PDB entry 7VCI | electron microscopy, 8.10 A resolution (very low resolution: no residue pairs are listed; an interface is given only as per-side residue counts) | chains A and C of the 21 polymer chains in the assembly

# Chain A
Name: Nuclear pore complex protein Nup85
From: Xenopus laevis
UniProtKB: Q68FJ0 (NUP85_XENLA); numbering as in UniProt (aligned over 1-653)
Sequence (653 residues; numbered 1 to 653; the number before each row is that of its first residue):
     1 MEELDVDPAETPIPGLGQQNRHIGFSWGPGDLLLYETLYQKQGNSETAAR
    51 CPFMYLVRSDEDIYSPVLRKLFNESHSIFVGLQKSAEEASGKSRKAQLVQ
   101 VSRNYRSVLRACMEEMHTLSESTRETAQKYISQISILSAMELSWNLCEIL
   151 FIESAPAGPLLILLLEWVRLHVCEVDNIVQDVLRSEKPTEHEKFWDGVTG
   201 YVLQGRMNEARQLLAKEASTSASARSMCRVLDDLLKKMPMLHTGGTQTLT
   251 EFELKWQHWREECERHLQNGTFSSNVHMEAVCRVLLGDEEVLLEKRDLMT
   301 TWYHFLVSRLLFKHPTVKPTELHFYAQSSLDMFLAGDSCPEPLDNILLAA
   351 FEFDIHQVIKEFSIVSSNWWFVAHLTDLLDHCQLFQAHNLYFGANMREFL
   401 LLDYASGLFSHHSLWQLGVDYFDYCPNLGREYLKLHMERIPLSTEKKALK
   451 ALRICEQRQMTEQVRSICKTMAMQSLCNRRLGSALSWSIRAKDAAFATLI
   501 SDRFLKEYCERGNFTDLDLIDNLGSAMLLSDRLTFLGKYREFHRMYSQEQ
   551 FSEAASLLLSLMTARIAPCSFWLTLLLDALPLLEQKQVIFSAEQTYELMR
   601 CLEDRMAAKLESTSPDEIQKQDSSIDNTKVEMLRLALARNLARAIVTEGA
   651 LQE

# Chain C
Name: Nucleoporin SEH1-A
From: Xenopus laevis
UniProtKB: Q4FZW5 (SEH1A_XENLA); numbering as in UniProt (aligned over 1-360)
Sequence (360 residues; row label = number of the first residue in the row):
     1 MFVARSIAADHKDLIHDVSFDFHGRRMATCSSDQSVKVWDKSENGNWHCT
    51 ASWKTHSGSVWRVTWAHPEFGQVLASCSFDRTAAVWEEIVGESNDKLRGQ
   101 SHWVKRTTLVDSRTSVTDVKFAPKHMGLMLATCSADGVVRIYEAPDVMNL
   151 SQWSLQHEISCKLSCSCISWNPSSSRAHSPMIAVGSDDSSPNIMGKVQIY
   201 EYNENTRKYAKAETLMSVSDPVHDIAFAPNLGRSFHILAVATKDVRIFTM
   251 KPLRKELSSSGGVTKFEIHTVAQFDNHNSQVWRVSWNITGTVLASSGDDG
   301 TVRLWKANYMDNWKCIGVLKGDGNPVGNSYQGFFGSSVGSAGQSLQNSVN
   351 GTPSSGRKHS
Unresolved in the structure: 334-360

# Chain A / chain C interface
At this resolution (8 A) residue pairs are not listed: 71 residues of chain A and 82 of chain C lie at the interface.

# Summary
Chain A and chain C form an interface of 71 and 82 residues respectively.
Here chain A is Nuclear pore complex protein Nup85 and chain C is Nucleoporin SEH1-A, both from Xenopus
laevis. Entry 7VCI (Structure of Xenopus laevis NPC nuclear ring asymmetric unit) was determined by electron
microscopy together with 7VOP from the same study.
